PDB entry 8T1D | electron microscopy, 3.35 A resolution | chains B and C of the 4 polymer chains in the assembly

Chain B (and C):
Molecule: Transient receptor potential cation channel subfamily V member 4/Enhanced green fluorescent protein chimera
Source organism: Homo sapiens
Notes: chain C of this document is another copy of the same molecule, construct and numbering; everything in this record applies to it too
UniProtKB: chimeric construct of Q9HBA0, C5MKY7: residues 1-871 from Q9HBA0 (TRPV4_HUMAN) positions 1-871 (same numbers); residues 882-1119 from C5MKY7 positions 2-239 (UniProt number = residue number - 880)
Sequence (1132 residues; row label = number of the first residue in the row):
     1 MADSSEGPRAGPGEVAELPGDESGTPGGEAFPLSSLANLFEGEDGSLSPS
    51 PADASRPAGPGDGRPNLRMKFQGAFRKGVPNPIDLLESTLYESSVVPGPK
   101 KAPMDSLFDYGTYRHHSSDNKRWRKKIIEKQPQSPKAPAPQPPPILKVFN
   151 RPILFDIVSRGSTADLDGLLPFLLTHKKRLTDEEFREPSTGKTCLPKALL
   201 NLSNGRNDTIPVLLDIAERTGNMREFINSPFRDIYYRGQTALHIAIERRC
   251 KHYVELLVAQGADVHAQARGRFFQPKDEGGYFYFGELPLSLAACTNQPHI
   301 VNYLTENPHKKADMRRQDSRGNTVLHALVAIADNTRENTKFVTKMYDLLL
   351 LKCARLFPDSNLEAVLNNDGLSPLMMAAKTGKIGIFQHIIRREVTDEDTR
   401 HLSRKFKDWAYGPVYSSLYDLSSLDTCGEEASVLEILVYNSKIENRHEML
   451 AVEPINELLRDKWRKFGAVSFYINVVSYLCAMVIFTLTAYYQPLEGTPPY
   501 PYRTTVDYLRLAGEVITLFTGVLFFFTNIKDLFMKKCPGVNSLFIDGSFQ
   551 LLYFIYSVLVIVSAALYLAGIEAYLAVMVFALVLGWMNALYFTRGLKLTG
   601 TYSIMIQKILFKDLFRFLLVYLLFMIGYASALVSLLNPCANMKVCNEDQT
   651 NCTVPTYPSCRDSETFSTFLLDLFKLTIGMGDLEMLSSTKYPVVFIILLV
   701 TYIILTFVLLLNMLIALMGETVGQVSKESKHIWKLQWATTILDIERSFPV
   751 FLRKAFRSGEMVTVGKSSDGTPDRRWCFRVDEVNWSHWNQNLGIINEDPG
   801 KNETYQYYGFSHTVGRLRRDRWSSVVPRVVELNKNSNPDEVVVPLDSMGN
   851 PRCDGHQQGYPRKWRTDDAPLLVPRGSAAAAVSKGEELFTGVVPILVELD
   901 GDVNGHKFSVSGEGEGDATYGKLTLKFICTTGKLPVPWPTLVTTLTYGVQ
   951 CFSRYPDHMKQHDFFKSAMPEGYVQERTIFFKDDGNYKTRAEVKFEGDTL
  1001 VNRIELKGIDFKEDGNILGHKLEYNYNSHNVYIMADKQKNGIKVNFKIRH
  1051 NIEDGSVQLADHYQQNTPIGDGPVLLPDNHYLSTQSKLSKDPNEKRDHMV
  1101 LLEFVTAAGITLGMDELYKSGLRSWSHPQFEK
Not modelled in the structure: 1-147, 534-546, 642-653, 792-1132 (chain C: 1-147, 642-653, 792-1132)
Disulfides: Cys639-Cys660
Sequence notes: linker (872-881); engineered mutation Lys1087 (Ala207 in C5MKY7); expression tag (1120-1132)
Residues lining bound ligands: 4a-PDD (XS9; (1aR,1bS,4aS,7aS,7bS,8R,9R,9aS)-9a-(decanoyloxy)-4a,7b-dihydroxy-3-(hydroxymethyl)-1,1,6,8-tetramethyl-5-oxo-1a,1b,4,4a,5,7a,7b,8,9,9a-decahydro-1H-cyclopropa[3,4]benzo[1,2-e]azulen-9-yl decanoate): Phe466, Val469, Ser470, Ile473, Asn474, Ser477, Tyr478, Ala481, Ile516, Phe519, Thr520, Leu523, Phe524, Thr527, Asp531, Tyr553, Phe592, Ser747, Phe748
From the paper describing this entry:
  - binding site for 4a-PDD: Ser470, Asn474, Ser477, Phe524, Tyr553, Tyr591, Asp743, Ile744, Ser747, Phe748
  - mutagenesis - R316A: increased signaling

Interface between chain B and chain C:
Contacting residue pairs (55):
  Trp409(B) with Phe272(C), hydrophobic; Tyr281(C), hydrophobic
  Ala410(B) with Arg248(C), hydrogen bond (backbone-side chain)
  Tyr411(B) with Gln239(C); Glu247(C); Phe272(C), hydrophobic; Phe273(C); Phe282(C), hydrophobic; Phe284(C); Leu291(C)
  Pro413(B) with Phe282(C)
  Val414(B) with Tyr281(C)
  Thr486(B) with Ser630(C)
  Ala489(B) with Ser634(C), hydrogen bond (backbone-side chain)
  Tyr490(B) with Ser630(C); Val633(C), hydrophobic; Arg661(C)
  Glu495(B) with Pro638(C)
  Glu572(B) with Lys690(C), salt bridge; Tyr691(C), hydrogen bond
  Leu575(B) with Ser634(C)
  Val579(B) with Ala631(C); Leu698(C), hydrophobic
  Phe580(B) with Val694(C), hydrophobic
  Leu582(B) with Ala631(C), hydrophobic
  Val583(B) with Tyr628(C); Leu698(C), hydrophobic
  Met587(B) with Tyr628(C); Leu705(C), hydrophobic
  Leu598(B) with Lys612(C); Asp613(C); Arg616(C); Leu717(C); Thr721(C)
  Thr601(B) with Glu720(C)
  Tyr602(B) with Val620(C); Met713(C); Leu717(C), hydrophobic
  Met605(B) with Ala716(C)
  Ile606(B) with Leu709(C), hydrophobic; Met713(C), hydrophobic
  Val722(B) with Ala716(C)
  Ser726(B) with Glu720(C)
  Asp781(B) with Tyr281(C)
  Trp785(B) with Ile331(C); Asp333(C); Glu337(C); Asn338(C); Phe341(C)
  Trp788(B) with Glu247(C); Arg249(C), hydrogen bond (backbone-side chain); Thr295(C), hydrogen bond (side chain-backbone)
  Asn789(B) with Arg249(C), hydrogen bond (backbone-side chain); Asn296(C), hydrogen bond
  Asn791(B) with Arg249(C)
Interface residues without a listed pair, chain B (37 interface residues in all): Gly412, Leu479, Trp586, Leu590, Leu610, Met718, Ser729, Val783, Ser786
Interface residues without a listed pair, chain C (50 interface residues in all): His243, Gln297, Leu623, Phe624, Gly627, Leu635, Thr665, Phe666, Leu710, Asn712, Gly719

In short:
The interface between chain B and chain C involves 37 residues on one side and 50 on the other; the contacts
include 7 hydrogen bonds and 1 salt bridge. Among the polar pairs are Glu572(B)-Lys690(C), Ala410(B)-Arg248(C)
and Ala489(B)-Ser634(C). The paper reports a binding site for 4a-PDD at Ser470(B), Asn474(B) and Ser477(B)
among others; R316A of chain B increases signaling.
Chain B and chain C are both Transient receptor potential cation channel subfamily V member 4/Enhanced green
fluorescent protein chimera (Homo sapiens); the structure, Open-state cryo-EM structure of full-length human
TRPV4 in complex with agonist 4a-PDD, was determined by electron microscopy (same publication as 8T1B, 8T1C,
8T1E and 8T1F).
